Entry 5YCV (X-ray diffraction, 1.85 A resolution); this record covers chains A and C of the 4 polymer chains in the assembly.

== Chain A (and C) ==
Protein: Enoyl-[acyl-carrier-protein] reductase [NADH] FabI
Organism: Bacillus cereus (strain ATCC 14579 / DSM 31 / JCM 2152 / NBRC 15305 / NCIMB 9373 / NRRL B-3711)
Notes: EC 1.3.1.9; chain C of this document is another copy of the same molecule, construct and numbering; everything in this record applies to it too
UniProtKB: Q81GI3 (FABI_BACCR); numbering as in UniProt (aligned over 1-256)
Sequence (258 residues; each row starts with the number of its first residue; numbers below 1 keep their minus sign (Gly-1 is residue -1)):
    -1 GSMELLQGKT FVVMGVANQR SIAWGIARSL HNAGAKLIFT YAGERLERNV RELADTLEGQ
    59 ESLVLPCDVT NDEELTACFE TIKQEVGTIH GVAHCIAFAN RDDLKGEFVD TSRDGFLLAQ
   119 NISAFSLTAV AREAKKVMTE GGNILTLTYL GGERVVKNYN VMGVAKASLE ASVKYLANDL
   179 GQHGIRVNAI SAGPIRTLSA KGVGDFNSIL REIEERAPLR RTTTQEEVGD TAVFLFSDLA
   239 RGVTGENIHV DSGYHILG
Disordered / not traced: -1 to 0
Differences from the reference sequence: expression tag (-1 to 0)
Swiss-Prot annotation at these positions:
  - active site (Proton acceptor): Tyr147, Tyr157
  - binding site (NAD(+)): Gly13, Ser19, Ile20, Asp66, Val67, Ile94, Lys164, Ile193 to Ser197
  - binding site (substrate): Ala97
  - site: Asn205 (Involved in acyl-ACP binding)

== How chain A and chain C interact ==
Pairs across the interface - 64 pairs, chain A then chain C:
  Lys172(A) - Ile254(C)
  Ala175(A) - Pro216(C)
  Ala175(A) - Ile254(C)  hydrophobic
  Asn176(A) - Pro216(C)
  Asn176(A) - Leu255(C)
  Gly179(A) - Pro216(C)
  Gly179(A) - Leu217(C)
  Gln180(A) - Pro216(C)  hydrogen bond (backbone-backbone)
  Gln180(A) - Arg218(C)  hydrogen bond
  Arg184(A) - Leu217(C)
  Pro216(A) - Ala175(C)
  Pro216(A) - Asn176(C)
  Pro216(A) - Gly179(C)
  Pro216(A) - Gln180(C)  hydrogen bond (backbone-backbone)
  Leu217(A) - Gly179(C)
  Leu217(A) - Arg239(C)
  Leu217(A) - Thr242(C)
  Arg218(A) - Gln180(C)  hydrogen bond
  Arg219(A) - Arg239(C)  hydrogen bond (side chain-backbone)
  Glu224(A) - Arg239(C)
  Glu225(A) - Arg239(C)
  Asp228(A) - Leu237(C)
  Asp228(A) - Arg239(C)  salt bridge
  Thr229(A) - Phe232(C)
  Thr229(A) - Leu237(C)
  Thr229(A) - Val241(C)
  Phe232(A) - Thr229(C)
  Phe232(A) - Phe232(C)  hydrophobic
  Leu237(A) - Asp228(C)
  Leu237(A) - Thr229(C)
  Arg239(A) - Leu217(C)
  Arg239(A) - Arg219(C)  hydrogen bond (backbone-side chain)
  Arg239(A) - Glu224(C)
  Arg239(A) - Glu225(C)
  Arg239(A) - Asp228(C)  salt bridge
  Gly240(A) - Glu225(C)
  Gly240(A) - Val248(C)
  Gly240(A) - Asp249(C)
  Gly240(A) - Ser250(C)  hydrogen bond (backbone-backbone)
  Val241(A) - Thr229(C)
  Thr242(A) - Leu217(C)
  Thr242(A) - Ser250(C)
  Thr242(A) - Gly251(C)
  Thr242(A) - His253(C)
  Gly243(A) - His253(C)  hydrogen bond (backbone-side chain)
  Gly243(A) - Ile254(C)
  Glu244(A) - Asn245(C)
  Glu244(A) - Ile246(C)
  Glu244(A) - His247(C)  salt bridge
  Asn245(A) - Glu244(C)
  Ile246(A) - Glu244(C)
  Ile246(A) - Ile246(C)  hydrophobic
  His247(A) - Glu244(C)  salt bridge
  Val248(A) - Gly240(C)
  Val248(A) - Val241(C)  hydrophobic
  Asp249(A) - Gly240(C)
  Ser250(A) - Gly240(C)  hydrogen bond (backbone-backbone)
  Ser250(A) - Thr242(C)
  Gly251(A) - Thr242(C)
  His253(A) - Thr242(C)
  His253(A) - Gly243(C)  hydrogen bond (side chain-backbone)
  Ile254(A) - Lys172(C)
  Ile254(A) - Gly243(C)
  Leu255(A) - Asn176(C)
Also at the interface, not in a pair above, chain A (36 interface residues in all): Leu3, Ile183, Arg214, Val231
Also at the interface, not in a pair above, chain C (36 interface residues in all): Leu3, Ile183, Arg184, Arg214, Val231

== Overview ==
Chain A and chain C each contribute 36 residues to their interface, with 10 hydrogen bonds and 4 salt bridges.
Polar pairs include Asp228(A)-Arg239(C), Glu244(A)-His247(C) and Gln180(A)-Arg218(C). From UniProt:
active-site residues Tyr147(A) and Tyr157(A), 12 NAD+-binding residues and substrate-binding residue Ala97(A)
on chain A.
Both chains are Enoyl-[acyl-carrier-protein] reductase [NADH] FabI (Bacillus cereus (strain ATCC 14579 / DSM
31 / JCM 2152 / NBRC 15305 / NCIMB 9373 / NRRL B-3711)). Entry 5YCV (X-Ray Structure of Enoyl-Acyl Carrier
Protein Reductase from Bacillus Anthracis (Apo form)) was determined by X-ray diffraction (same publication as
5YCR, 5YCS and 5YCX).
